Entry 8EA4 (electron microscopy, 3.00 A resolution); this record covers chains W and 5 of the 31 polymer chains in the assembly.

Chain W:
Name: TnsB
Organism: Scytonema hofmannii
Sequence (584 residues; numbered 1 to 584; the number before each row is that of its first residue):
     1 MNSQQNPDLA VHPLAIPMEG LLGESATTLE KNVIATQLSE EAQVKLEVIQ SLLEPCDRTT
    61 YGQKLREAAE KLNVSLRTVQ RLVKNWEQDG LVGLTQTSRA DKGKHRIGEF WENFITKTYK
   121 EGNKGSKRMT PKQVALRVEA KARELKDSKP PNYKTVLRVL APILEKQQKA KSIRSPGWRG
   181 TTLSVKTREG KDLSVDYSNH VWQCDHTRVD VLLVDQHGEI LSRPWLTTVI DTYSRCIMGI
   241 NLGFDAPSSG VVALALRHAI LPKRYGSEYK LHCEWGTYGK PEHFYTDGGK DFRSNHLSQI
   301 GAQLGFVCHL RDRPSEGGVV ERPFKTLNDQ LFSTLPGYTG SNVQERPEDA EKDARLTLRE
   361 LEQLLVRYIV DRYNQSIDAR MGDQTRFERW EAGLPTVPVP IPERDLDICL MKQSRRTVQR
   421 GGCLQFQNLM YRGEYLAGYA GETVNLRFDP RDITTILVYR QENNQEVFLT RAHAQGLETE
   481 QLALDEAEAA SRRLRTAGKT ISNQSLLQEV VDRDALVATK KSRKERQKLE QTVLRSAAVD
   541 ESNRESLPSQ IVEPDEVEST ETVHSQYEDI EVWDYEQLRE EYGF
Unresolved in the structure: 1-28, 543-584
Metal / ion sites: Mg2+: Asp205, Asp287 (shared with 1 residue of chain 3)
From the paper describing this entry:
  - mutagenesis - Y439A: decreased catalytic activity with TnsC
  - mutagenesis - R432A: unchanged catalytic activity with TnsC
  - mutagenesis - R432A: unchanged catalytic activity (ATP hydrolysis)

Chain 5:
Molecule: Re_r1
Sequence (50 nucleotides; numbered 1 to 50; the number before each row is that of its first residue):
     1 TGTACAGTGA CTAATTATAT GTCGTTGTGA CAAATTATTG TCATCAGTAA
Unresolved in the structure: 29-50

Interface between chain W and chain 5:
Residue-residue contacts - 31 pairs, chain W then chain 5:
  Arg174(W) with DA4(5), base contact
  Ser175(W) with DG2(5), phosphate contact; DT3(5), base contact
  Pro176(W) with DG2(5), phosphate contact
  Gly177(W) with DT1(5), base contact; DG2(5), hydrogen bond to the phosphate; DT3(5), phosphate contact
  Trp178(W) with DT1(5), stacking on the base; DG2(5), phosphate contact; DT3(5), hydrogen bond to the phosphate
  Arg179(W) with DT1(5), base contact
  Leu183(W) with DT3(5), phosphate contact
  Arg235(W) with DA4(5), salt bridge to the phosphate
  Ser315(W) with DG2(5), base contact
  Glu316(W) with DG2(5), sugar contact
  Gly318(W) with DG2(5), hydrogen bond to the base; DT3(5), sugar contact
  Val319(W) with DT3(5), sugar contact
  Glu321(W) with DG2(5), base contact
  Arg322(W) with DT3(5), base contact; DA4(5), hydrogen bond to the base; DC5(5), hydrogen bond to the sugar
  Thr326(W) with DC5(5), sugar contact
  Gln330(W) with DC5(5), sugar contact; DA6(5), phosphate contact
  Ala379(W) with DA4(5), phosphate contact
  Arg380(W) with DG2(5), hydrogen bond to the phosphate; DT3(5), salt bridge to the phosphate; DA4(5), salt bridge to the phosphate
  Arg386(W) with DA4(5), sugar contact; DC5(5), salt bridge to the phosphate
Interface residues without a listed pair, chain W (23 interface residues in all): Pro314, Gly317, Asp329, Ser376

Summary:
Chain W and chain 5 form an interface of 23 and 6 residues respectively, with 6 hydrogen bonds, 4 salt bridges
and 1 aromatic stacking contact. Among the polar pairs are Gly318(W)-DG2(5), Arg322(W)-DA4(5) and
Arg322(W)-DC5(5). From the paper: Y439A of chain W reduces catalytic activity with TnsC; R432A of chain W
leaves catalytic activity with TnsC unchanged.
Here chain W is TnsB (Scytonema hofmannii) and chain 5 is Re_r1. Entry 8EA4 (V-K CAST Transpososome from
Scytonema hofmanni, minor configuration) was determined by electron microscopy together with 8EA3 and 7SVU
from the same study.
